PDB entry 7VP5 | X-ray diffraction, 2.99 A resolution | chains A and D of the 4 polymer chains in the assembly

[Chain A]
Name: Transcription factor TCP10
Source organism: Arabidopsis thaliana
UniProt: O82277 (TCP10_ARATH); residue numbers follow UniProt; this construct covers 1-87
Amino-acid sequence (107 residues; row label = number of the first residue in the row; numbers below 1 keep their minus sign (Met-19 is residue -19)):
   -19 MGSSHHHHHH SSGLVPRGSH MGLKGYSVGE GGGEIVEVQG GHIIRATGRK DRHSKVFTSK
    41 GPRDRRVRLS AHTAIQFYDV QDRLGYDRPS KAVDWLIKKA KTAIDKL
Disordered / not traced: -19 to 31
Sequence notes: initiating methionine (-19); expression tag (-18 to 0)

[Chain D]
Molecule: 14-nt DNA strand
Sequence (14 nucleotides; numbered 1 to 14; the number before each row is that of its first residue):
     1 TACACGGGAC CACA

[How chain A and chain D interact]
Contacting residue pairs (8; chain A residue first):
  His33(A) with DC3(D), salt bridge to the phosphate
  Arg45(A) with DA4(D), salt bridge to the phosphate; DC5(D), salt bridge to the phosphate
  Arg46(A) with DG6(D), hydrogen bond to the base; DG7(D), hydrogen bond to the base
  Arg68(A) with DA4(D), phosphate contact; DC5(D), salt bridge to the phosphate
  Pro69(A) with DG6(D), phosphate contact
Interface residues without a listed pair, chain D (6 interface residues in all): DG8

[Overview]
The interface between chain A and chain D involves 5 residues on one side and 6 on the other; the contacts
include 2 hydrogen bonds and 4 salt bridges. Polar pairs include Arg46(A)-DG6(D), Arg46(A)-DG7(D) and
His33(A)-DC3(D).
Chain A is Transcription factor TCP10 (Arabidopsis thaliana) and chain D is a 14-nt DNA strand; the structure,
Structure of a transcription factor and DNA complex, was determined by X-ray diffraction, deposited together
with 7VP1, 7VP2, 7VP4 and 7VP7.
